PDB entry 5DEX | X-ray diffraction, 2.40 A resolution | chains A and B

== Chain A ==
Molecule: Glutamate receptor ionotropic, NMDA 1
Source organism: Rattus norvegicus
UniProtKB: P35439 (NMDZ1_RAT); the construct has insertions or renumbered stretches relative to UniProt, so the offset changes along the chain: 2-152 = UniProt 394-544; 155-292 = UniProt 663-800
Sequence (292 residues; numbered 1 to 292; the number before each row is that of its first residue):
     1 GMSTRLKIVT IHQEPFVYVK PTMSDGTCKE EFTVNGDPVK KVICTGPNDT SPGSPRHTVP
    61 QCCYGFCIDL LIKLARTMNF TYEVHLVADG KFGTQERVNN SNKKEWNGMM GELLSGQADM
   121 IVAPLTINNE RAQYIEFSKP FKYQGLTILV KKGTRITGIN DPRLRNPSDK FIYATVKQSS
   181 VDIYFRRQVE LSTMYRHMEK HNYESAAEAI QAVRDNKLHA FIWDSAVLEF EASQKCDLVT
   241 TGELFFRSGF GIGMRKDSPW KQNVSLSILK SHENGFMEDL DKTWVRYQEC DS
Not modelled in the structure: 1-4, 48-57, 99-101, 287-292
Construct notes: expression tag (1); linker (153-154)
Disulfide bonds: Cys-28/Cys-62, Cys-44/Cys-63
Small-molecule neighbours: glycine (GLY): Phe-92, Pro-124, Leu-125, Thr-126, Arg-131, Ser-179, Ser-180, Trp-223, Asp-224, Phe-250

== Chain B ==
Molecule: Glutamate receptor ionotropic, NMDA 2A
Source organism: Rattus norvegicus
UniProtKB: Q00959 (NMDE1_RAT); the construct has insertions or renumbered stretches relative to UniProt, so the offset changes along the chain: 5-142 = UniProt 402-539; 145-286 = UniProt 661-802
Sequence (283 residues; each row starts with the number of its first residue):
     4 SDDNHLSIVT LEEAPFVIVE DIDPLTETCV RNTVPCRKFV KINNSTNEGM NVKKCCKGFC
    64 IDILKKLSRT VKFTYDLYLV TNGKHGKKVN NVWNGMIGEV VYQRAVMAVG SLTINEERSE
   124 VVDFSVPFVE TGISVMVSRG TQVTGLSDKK FQRPHDYSPP FRFGTVPNGS TERNIRNNYP
   184 YMHQYMTRFN QRGVEDALVS LKTGKLDAFI YDAAVLNYKA GRDEGCKLVT IGSGYIFATT
   244 GYGIALQKGS PWKRQIDLAL LQFVGDGEME ELETLWLTGI CHN
Not modelled in the structure: 4-5, 28, 286
Construct notes: expression tag (4); linker (143-144)
Disulfide bonds: Cys-32/Cys-58, Cys-39/Cys-59, Cys-229/Cys-284
Small-molecule neighbours: 5E0 (5-[(2R)-2-amino-2-carboxyethyl]-1-phenyl-1H-pyrazole-3-carboxylic acid): His-88, Ser-114, Leu-115, Thr-116, Arg-121, Thr-134, Gly-135, Ile-136, Val-169, Gly-172, Ser-173, Thr-174, Glu-175, Tyr-214, Asp-215, Ala-241, Thr-243, Tyr-245
What the authors report for this chain:
  - binding site for 5E0: Thr-174
  - mutagenesis - K222M (57 +/- 1 nM), Y238K (86 +/- 5 nM), I239V (42 +/- 1 nM), T242S (74 +/- 1 nM): decreased binding to ST3
  - mutagenesis - V132I, E198D: unchanged binding to ST3
  - mutagenesis - K222M, Y238K: decreased binding to d-AP5
  - mutagenesis - I239V, T242S: unchanged binding to d-AP5
  - mutagenesis - K222M, Y238K, T242S: decreased binding to NVP
  - mutagenesis - I239V: unchanged binding to NVP
  - mutagenesis - V132I: increased signaling in response to glutamate

== Chain A / chain B interface ==
Contacting residue pairs - 45 pairs, chain A then chain B:
  Asn-128(A) / Leu-264(B)
  Asn-129(A) / Leu-261(B)  hydrogen bond (side chain-backbone)
  Asn-129(A) / Leu-264(B)
  Ala-132(A) / Arg-257(B)  hydrogen bond (backbone-side chain)
  Ala-132(A) / Leu-264(B)  hydrophobic
  Gln-133(A) / Arg-257(B)  hydrogen bond (backbone-side chain)
  Gln-133(A) / Leu-261(B)
  Lys-139(A) / Ile-117(B)
  Lys-139(A) / Phe-127(B)  hydrogen bond (side chain-backbone)
  Lys-139(A) / Ser-128(B)
  Lys-139(A) / Lys-256(B)
  Pro-140(A) / Pro-130(B)  hydrophobic
  Tyr-143(A) / Pro-130(B)
  Tyr-143(A) / Glu-133(B)
  Tyr-143(A) / Thr-242(B)
  Tyr-143(A) / Thr-243(B)
  Tyr-143(A) / Gly-244(B)
  Arg-187(A) / Gly-268(B)  hydrogen bond (side chain-backbone)
  Gln-188(A) / Asp-269(B)
  Phe-245(A) / Glu-273(B)
  Phe-246(A) / Val-267(B)
  Arg-247(A) / Glu-133(B)  salt bridge
  Arg-247(A) / Glu-276(B)  salt bridge
  Gln-262(A) / Ser-122(B)  hydrogen bond (side chain-backbone)
  Gln-262(A) / Lys-251(B)
  Leu-266(A) / Glu-119(B)
  Leu-266(A) / Ser-122(B)
  Leu-269(A) / Asn-118(B)
  Leu-269(A) / Glu-119(B)
  Leu-269(A) / Ser-122(B)
  His-272(A) / Ala-241(B)
  His-272(A) / Thr-242(B)  hydrogen bond
  Glu-273(A) / Asn-118(B)
  Glu-273(A) / Glu-119(B)  hydrogen bond (side chain-backbone)
  Glu-273(A) / Asn-177(B)  hydrogen bond (backbone-side chain)
  Glu-273(A) / Asn-181(B)  hydrogen bond (backbone-side chain)
  Glu-273(A) / Phe-240(B)
  Glu-273(A) / Ala-241(B)
  Asn-274(A) / Asn-181(B)
  Gly-275(A) / Phe-240(B)
  Glu-278(A) / Ser-150(B)  hydrogen bond
  Glu-278(A) / Phe-240(B)
  Lys-282(A) / Ser-150(B)  hydrogen bond
  Arg-286(A) / Gly-237(B)  hydrogen bond (side chain-backbone)
  Arg-286(A) / Tyr-238(B)
Also at the interface, not in a pair above, chain A (27 interface residues in all): Ile-127, Gln-144, Tyr-184, Lys-261, Lys-270
Also at the interface, not in a pair above, chain B (32 interface residues in all): Glu-123, Asp-126, Ile-239, Gln-265

== Overview ==
27 residues of chain A face 32 of chain B across their interface, with 13 hydrogen bonds and 2 salt bridges.
Polar pairs include Arg-247(A)/Glu-133(B), Arg-247(A)/Glu-276(B) and Asn-129(A)/Leu-261(B). From the paper: a
binding site for 5E0 at Thr-174(B); K222M, Y238K and I239V of chain B, among others, reduce binding to ST3; 6
substitutions were tested in all.
Chain A is Glutamate receptor ionotropic, NMDA 1 and chain B is Glutamate receptor ionotropic, NMDA 2A, both
from Rattus norvegicus; the structure, Crystal structure of GluN1/GluN2A NMDA receptor agonist binding domains
with glycine and antagonist, phenyl-ACEPC, was determined by X-ray diffraction (same publication as 5VIH, 5VII
and 5VIJ).
